5G5L - chains M and N of the 15 polymer chains in the assembly; structure by electron microscopy, 4.80 A resolution (low resolution: residue-level contacts below are approximate; hydrogen-bond / salt-bridge calls are withheld).

[Chain M]
Protein: DNA-directed RNA polymerase I subunit RPA49
From: Saccharomyces cerevisiae
UniProtKB: Q01080 (RPA49_YEAST); numbering as in UniProt (aligned over 1-415)
Amino-acid sequence (415 residues; row label = number of the first residue in the row):
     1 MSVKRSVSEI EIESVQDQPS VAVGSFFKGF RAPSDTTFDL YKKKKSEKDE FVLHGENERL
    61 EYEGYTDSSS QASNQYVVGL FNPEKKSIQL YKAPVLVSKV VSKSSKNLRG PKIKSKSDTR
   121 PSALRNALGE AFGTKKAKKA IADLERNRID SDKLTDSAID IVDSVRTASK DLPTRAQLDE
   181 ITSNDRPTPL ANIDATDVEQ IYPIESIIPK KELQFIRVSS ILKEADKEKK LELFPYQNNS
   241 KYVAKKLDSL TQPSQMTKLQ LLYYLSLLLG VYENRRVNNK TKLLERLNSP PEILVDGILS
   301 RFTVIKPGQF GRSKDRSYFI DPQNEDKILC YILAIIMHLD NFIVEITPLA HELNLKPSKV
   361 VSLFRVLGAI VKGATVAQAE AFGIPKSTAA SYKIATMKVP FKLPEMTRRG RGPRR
Unresolved in the structure: 1-7, 113-415
Swiss-Prot annotation at these positions:
  - modified residue (Phosphoserine): Ser34, Ser151
  - mutagenesis: Glu325 to Asp326 (No effect on DNA binding), Lys356 (K356A: Loss of DNA binding; when associated with A-358), Ser358 (S358A: Loss of DNA binding; when associated with A-356), Lys359 (K359A: Loss of DNA binding), Arg365 (R365A: Loss of DNA binding), Lys393 (K393A: Loss of DNA binding)

[Chain N]
Protein: DNA-directed RNA polymerase I subunit RPA34
From: Saccharomyces cerevisiae
UniProtKB: P47006 (RPA34_YEAST); residue numbers follow UniProt; this construct covers 1-233
Amino-acid sequence (233 residues; numbered 1 to 233; the number before each row is that of its first residue):
     1 MSKLSKDYVS DSDSDDEVIS NEFSIPDGFK KCKHLKNFPL NGDNKKKAKQ QQVWLIKFPS
    61 NVDISKLKSL PVDFESSTTM TIDKHDYKIM DDTDIESSLT QDNLSNMTLL VPSESKESLK
   121 IASTAKDNAP LQFDKVFSVS ETAKIPAIDY SKVRVPRKDV PKVEGLKLEH FATGYDAEDF
   181 HVAEEVKENK KEPKKRSHHD DEEESSEKKK KKKEKREKRE KKDKKDKKKK HRD
Unresolved in the structure: 1-23, 42-48, 73-77, 181-233
Swiss-Prot annotation at these positions:
  - modified residue (Phosphoserine): Ser10, Ser12, Ser14, Ser60

[How chain M and chain N interact]
Contacting residue pairs (110):
  Ser8(M) with Leu70(N); Pro71(N); Val72(N)
  Glu9(M) with Leu70(N)
  Ile10(M) with Lys68(N); Ser69(N); Leu70(N)
  Glu11(M) with Lys68(N)
  Ile12(M) with Leu67(N); Lys68(N)
  Val15(M) with Ile64(N); Ser65(N)
  Gln16(M) with Lys36(N)
  Asp17(M) with Ser65(N)
  Gln18(M) with Lys36(N)
  Pro19(M) with Leu35(N); Lys36(N)
  Ser20(M) with Leu35(N); Lys36(N); Pro112(N); Leu119(N)
  Val21(M) with Phe38(N); Leu110(N); Val111(N); Pro112(N)
  Ala22(M) with Leu109(N); Leu110(N); Leu119(N)
  Val23(M) with Met107(N); Thr108(N)
  Gly24(M) with Met107(N); Thr108(N)
  Ser25(M) with Asn106(N)
  Phe26(M) with Asn106(N); Thr108(N)
  Phe27(M) with Ser105(N)
  Lys28(M) with Leu104(N); Ser105(N); Asn106(N)
  Gly29(M) with Asn103(N)
  Phe30(M) with Thr108(N); Ile121(N); Pro130(N)
  Arg31(M) with Asp127(N); Ala129(N); Pro130(N)
  Ala32(M) with Ile121(N)
  Ser34(M) with Asn128(N)
  Thr37(M) with Ser118(N); Leu119(N)
  Phe38(M) with Ser118(N); Leu119(N); Ile121(N)
  Asp39(M) with Lys31(N); Glu117(N); Ser118(N)
  Leu40(M) with Lys31(N); Cys32(N); Leu119(N)
  Tyr41(M) with Ile25(N); Phe29(N); Lys30(N); Lys31(N)
  Lys42(M) with Gly28(N); Phe29(N); Lys30(N); Cys32(N)
  Lys43(M) with Asp27(N); Gly28(N); Phe29(N)
  Glu50(M) with Phe29(N)
  Leu53(M) with Leu110(N)
  Ala72(M) with Ser60(N)
  Ser73(M) with Pro59(N); Ser60(N)
  Asn74(M) with Lys57(N); Phe58(N)
  Gln75(M) with Ile56(N); Lys57(N); Phe58(N); Pro59(N); Ser60(N); Val62(N); Ile64(N)
  Tyr76(M) with Ile56(N); Lys57(N)
  Val77(M) with Leu55(N); Ile56(N); Ile64(N)
  Val78(M) with Val53(N); Trp54(N)
  Gly79(M) with Gln52(N); Val53(N); Trp54(N)
  Leu80(M) with Phe38(N); Pro39(N); Leu40(N); Gln51(N); Gln52(N); Val53(N)
  Phe81(M) with Gln51(N); Gln52(N); Trp54(N)
  Pro83(M) with Lys49(N); Gln50(N)
  Ile88(M) with Trp54(N)
  Gln89(M) with Pro39(N)
  Tyr91(M) with Asn37(N); Phe38(N); Pro39(N)
Also at the interface, not in a pair above, chain M (56 interface residues in all): Thr36, Phe51, Val52, His54, Gln71, Glu84, Leu90, Lys92, Val95
Also at the interface, not in a pair above, chain N (56 interface residues in all): Ser24, His34, Lys120, Phe133

[Summary]
The chain M/chain N interface involves 56 residues from each chain. Curated annotation (UniProt) lists 7
mutagenesis sites on chain M.
Chain M is DNA-directed RNA polymerase I subunit RPA49 and chain N is DNA-directed RNA polymerase I subunit
RPA34, both from Saccharomyces cerevisiae; the structure, RNA polymerase I-Rrn3 complex at 4.8 A resolution,
was determined by electron microscopy.
